8UMX - chains D and E of the 6 polymer chains in the assembly; structure by electron microscopy, 4.00 A resolution.

# Chain D (and E)
Name: Flagellar motor switch protein FliN
Organism: Salmonella enterica subsp. enterica serovar Typhimurium
Notes: chain E of this document is another copy of the same molecule, construct and numbering; everything in this record applies to it too
Reference sequence: P26419 (FLIN_SALTY); residues 1-137 here = UniProt positions 1-137
Chain sequence (137 residues; numbered 1 to 137; the number before each row is that of its first residue):
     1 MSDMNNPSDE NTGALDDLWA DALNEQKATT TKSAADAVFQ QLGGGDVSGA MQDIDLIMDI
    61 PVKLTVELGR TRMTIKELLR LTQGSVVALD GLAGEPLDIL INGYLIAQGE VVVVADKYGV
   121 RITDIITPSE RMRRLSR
Disordered / not traced: 1-54 (chain E: 1-55, 135-137)

# How chain D and chain E interact
Residue-residue contacts (14):
  Leu56(D) - Ile125(E)  hydrophobic
  Leu56(D) - Ile126(E)  hydrophobic
  Asp59(D) - Tyr104(E)
  Ile60(D) - Ile101(E)  hydrophobic
  Pro61(D) - Asn102(E)  hydrogen bond (backbone-side chain)
  Pro61(D) - Tyr104(E)
  Ile101(D) - Ile60(E)
  Asn102(D) - Ile60(E)
  Asn102(D) - Pro61(E)  hydrogen bond (side chain-backbone)
  Tyr104(D) - Asp59(E)  hydrogen bond
  Tyr104(D) - Ile60(E)  hydrophobic
  Ile125(D) - Leu56(E)  hydrophobic
  Ile126(D) - Leu56(E)
  Ile126(D) - Met58(E)  hydrophobic
Interface residues without a listed pair, chain D (10 interface residues in all): Val62
Interface residues without a listed pair, chain E (11 interface residues in all): Val62

# Overview
Chain D and chain E form an interface of 10 and 11 residues respectively; the contacts include 3 hydrogen
bonds. Among the polar pairs are Pro61(D)-Asn102(E) and Tyr104(D)-Asp59(E).
Chain D and chain E are both Flagellar motor switch protein FliN (Salmonella enterica subsp. enterica serovar
Typhimurium); the structure, Cryo-EM structure of a single subunit of a Clockwise-locked form of the
Salmonella enterica Typhimurium flagellar ..., was determined by electron microscopy (same publication as
8UCS, 8UMD, 8UOX and 8UPL).
